Entry 4YHH (X-ray diffraction, 3.42 A resolution); this record covers chains A and Q of the 21 polymer chains in the assembly.

[Chain A]
Molecule: 16S ribosomal RNA
From: Thermus thermophilus HB8
Sequence (1507 nucleotides; numbered 3 to 1532 plus 19 insertion-coded residues; 42 numbers in that range are skipped by the numbering (no residue carries them; nothing is unmodelled there); the number before each row is that of its first residue; a row labelled like 190A-190L holds insertion residues (190A, then the next letters in order)):
     3 GUUGGAGAGU UUGAUCCUGG CUCAGGGUGA ACGCUGGCGG CGUGCCUAAG ACAUGCAAGU
    63 CGUGCGGG
    73 CCGCGGGGUU UU
    88 ACUCCG
    95 UGGUC
   101 AGCGGCGGAC GGGUGAGUAA CGCGUGGGU
  129A G
   130 ACCUACCCGG AAGAGGGGGA CAACCCGGGG AAACUCGGGC UAAUCCCCCA UGUGGACCCG
   190 C
190A-190L CCCUUGGGGUGU
   191 GUCCAAAGGG CUUU
   216 GCCCGCUUCC GGAUGGGCCC GCGUCCCAUC AGCUAGUUGG UGGGGUAAUG GCCCACCAAG
   276 GCGACGACGG GUAGCCGGUC UGAGAGGAUG GCCGGCCACA GGGGCACUGA GACACGGGCC
   336 CCACUCCUAC GGGAGGCAGC AGUUAGGAAU CUUCCGCAAU GGGCGCAAGC CUGACGGAGC
   396 GACGCCGCUU GGAGGAAGAA GCCCUUCGGG GUGUAAACUC CUGAA
   442 CCCGGGACGA AACCCCCGAC GA
   474 GGGGACUGAC GGUACCGGG
   494 GUAAUAGCGC CGGCCAACUC CGUGCCAGCA GCCGCGGUAA UACGGAGGGC GCGAGCGUUA
   554 CCCGGAUUCA CUGGGCGUAA AGGGCGUGUA GGCGGCCUGG GGCGUCCCAU GUGAAAGACC
   614 ACGGCUCAAC CGUGGGGGAG CGUGGGAUAC GCUCAGGCUA GACGGUGGGA GAGGGUGGUG
   674 GAAUUCCCGG AGUAGCGGUG AAAUGCGCAG AUACCGGGAG GAACGCCGAU GGCGAAGGCA
   734 GCCACCUGGU CCACCCGUGA CGCUGAGGCG CGAAAGCGUG GGGAGCAAAC CGGAUUAGAU
   794 ACCCGGGUAG UCCACGCCCU AAACGAUGCG CGCUAGGUCU CUGGGUCU
   848 CCUGGGGGCC GAAGCUAACG CGUUAAGCGC GCCGCCUGGG GAGUACGGCC GCAAGGCUGA
   908 AACUCAAAGG AAUUGACGGG GGCCCGCACA AGCGGUGGAG CAUGUGGUUU AAUUCGAAGC
   968 AACGCGAAGA ACCUUACCAG GCCUUGACAU GCUAGG
 1003A G
  1004 AACCCGGGUG AAAGCCUGGG GUGCCCC
1030A-1030D GCGA
  1031 GGGGAGCCCU AGCACAGGUG CUGCAUGGCC GUCGUCAGCU CGUGCCGUGA GGUGUUGGGU
  1091 UAAGUCCCGC AACGAGCGCA ACCCCCGCCG UUAGUUGCCA GCGGUUCGGC CGGGCACUCU
  1151 AACGGGACUG CCCGCGAAA
  1171 GCGGGAGGAA GGAGGGGACG ACGUCUGGUC AGCAUGGCCC UUACGGCCUG GGCGACACAC
  1231 GUGCUACAAU GCCCACUACA AAGCGAUGCC ACCCGGCAAC GGGGAGCUAA UCGCAAAAAG
  1291 GUGGGCCCAG UUCGGAUUGG GGUCUGCAAC CCGACCCCAU GAAGCCGGAA UCGCUAGUAA
  1351 UCGCGGAUCA G
 1361A C
  1362 CAUGCCGCGG UGAAUACGUU CCCGGGCCUU GUACACACCG CCCGUCACGC CAUGGGAGCG
  1422 GGCUCUACCC GAAGUCGCCG GG
  1446 AGCCUACGGG
  1459 CAGGCGCCGA GGGUAGGGCC CGUGACUGGG GCGAAGUCGU AACAAGGUAG CUGUACCGGA
  1519 AGGUGCGGCU GGAU
Bound ions: Mg2+ site 1 near G21 (its only coordinating residue here); Mg2+ site 2 near C48 (its only coordinating residue here); Mg2+ site 3 near A53 (its only coordinating residue here); Mg2+ site 4 near A195 (its only coordinating residue here); Mg2+ site 5 near G289 (its only coordinating residue here); Mg2+ site 6 near G297 (its only coordinating residue here); Mg2+ site 7: G299, G558; Mg2+ site 8: C307, C308; Mg2+ site 9 near A315 (its only coordinating residue here); Mg2+ site 10 near C352 (its only coordinating residue here); Mg2+ site 11: G450, A452; Mg2+ site 12: G506, A509, A510; 36 more Mg2+ sites not listed
Small-molecule neighbours: tigecycline (T1C): U531, A965, G966, U1052, G1053, C1054, A1055, C1195, U1196, G1197, G1198
From the paper describing this entry:
  - binding site for tigecycline: C1054, C1195, G1198
  - Mg2+ coordination: G966, C1054
  - conformationally variable residues: C1054
  - binding site for Mg2+: G966

[Chain Q]
Molecule: 30S ribosomal protein S17
From: Thermus thermophilus HB8
UniProtKB: Q5SHP7 (RS17_THET8); residue numbers follow UniProt; this construct covers 2-105
Amino-acid sequence (104 residues; row label = number of the first residue in the row):
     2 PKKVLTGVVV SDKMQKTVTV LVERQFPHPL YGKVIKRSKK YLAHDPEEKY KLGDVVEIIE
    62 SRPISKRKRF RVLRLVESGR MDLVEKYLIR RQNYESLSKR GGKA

[Chain A / chain Q interface]
Residue-residue contacts (101; chain A residue first):
  G127(A) with Pro2(Q), phosphate contact; Glu61(Q), hydrogen bond to the base
  G128(A) with Pro2(Q), phosphate contact; Lys3(Q), phosphate contact; Glu61(Q), sugar contact
  U129(A) with Lys3(Q), salt bridge to the phosphate
  A130(A) with Arg63(Q), salt bridge to the phosphate; Pro64(Q), base contact
  U190E(A) with Glu61(Q), base contact; Ser62(Q), hydrogen bond to the base; Arg63(Q), hydrogen bond to the base; Arg72(Q), base contact
  G190F(A) with Arg63(Q), hydrogen bond to the base
  C234(A) with Glu61(Q), base contact; Pro64(Q), sugar contact; Arg70(Q), phosphate contact
  C235(A) with Glu61(Q), base contact; Arg70(Q), salt bridge to the phosphate; Phe71(Q), sugar contact
  G236(A) with Lys4(Q), hydrogen bond to the sugar; Lys40(Q), salt bridge to the phosphate; Tyr42(Q), phosphate contact
  C237(A) with Arg25(Q), salt bridge to the phosphate; Lys40(Q), salt bridge to the phosphate; Tyr42(Q), hydrogen bond to the phosphate
  A246(A) with Leu98(Q), sugar contact; Ser99(Q), sugar contact
  G247(A) with Ser99(Q), phosphate contact; Lys100(Q), hydrogen bond to the phosphate; Arg101(Q), hydrogen bond to the phosphate
  U253(A) with Met15(Q), hydrogen bond to the sugar; Lys67(Q), salt bridge to the phosphate; Arg68(Q), sugar contact
  G254(A) with Met15(Q), sugar contact; Gln16(Q), hydrogen bond to the base; Thr18(Q), hydrogen bond to the sugar; Ser66(Q), hydrogen bond to the phosphate; Lys67(Q), hydrogen bond to the phosphate; Arg68(Q), hydrogen bond to the phosphate; Lys69(Q), phosphate contact
  G255(A) with Gln16(Q), sugar contact; Lys17(Q), hydrogen bond to the phosphate; Ile65(Q), phosphate contact; Ser66(Q), phosphate contact; Lys69(Q), salt bridge to the phosphate
  U256(A) with Lys17(Q), salt bridge to the phosphate
  U264(A) with Arg63(Q), sugar contact; Pro64(Q), hydrogen bond to the sugar
  G265(A) with Pro64(Q), sugar contact; Ile65(Q), phosphate contact; Ser66(Q), hydrogen bond to the sugar; Lys67(Q), sugar contact
  G266(A) with Lys67(Q), sugar contact
  C267(A) with Lys67(Q), salt bridge to the phosphate
  A273(A) with Gln16(Q), sugar contact
  G275(A) with Lys14(Q), salt bridge to the phosphate; Met15(Q), hydrogen bond to the sugar
  G276(A) with Ser12(Q), hydrogen bond to the phosphate; Met15(Q), sugar contact; Leu43(Q), phosphate contact; Arg68(Q), hydrogen bond to the sugar
  C277(A) with Thr20(Q), phosphate contact; Lys41(Q), salt bridge to the phosphate; Leu43(Q), phosphate contact; Arg68(Q), salt bridge to the phosphate
  G278(A) with Lys41(Q), salt bridge to the phosphate; Arg92(Q), salt bridge to the phosphate; Tyr95(Q), base contact
  A279(A) with Arg91(Q), salt bridge to the phosphate; Arg92(Q), salt bridge to the phosphate; Tyr95(Q), hydrogen bond to the phosphate; Leu98(Q), base contact
  C280(A) with Arg38(Q), base contact; Ser39(Q), hydrogen bond to the base
  A563(A) with Tyr32(Q), phosphate contact
  C564(A) with Leu31(Q), base contact; Tyr32(Q), sugar contact
  U582(A) with Ile90(Q), sugar contact; Asn94(Q), base contact
  A583(A) with Ile90(Q), sugar contact; Arg91(Q), sugar contact
  G584(A) with Lys87(Q), phosphate contact
  G585(A) with Lys34(Q), hydrogen bond to the sugar; Lys37(Q), salt bridge to the phosphate
  U598(A) with Pro28(Q), phosphate contact
  G635(A) with Pro2(Q), sugar contact
  U636(A) with Pro2(Q), phosphate contact
  C647(A) with Arg81(Q), salt bridge to the phosphate
  A759(A) with Leu98(Q), base contact
  G760(A) with Asn94(Q), hydrogen bond to the base; Ser97(Q), hydrogen bond to the base; Leu98(Q), hydrogen bond to the sugar
  G761(A) with Ser97(Q), sugar contact; Gly103(Q), phosphate contact
  C762(A) with Gly103(Q), phosphate contact; Lys104(Q), sugar contact; Ala105(Q), phosphate contact
  G763(A) with Ala105(Q), phosphate contact
  C879(A) with Lys34(Q), salt bridge to the phosphate
  G895(A) with Lys100(Q), hydrogen bond to the base
  C896(A) with Lys100(Q), sugar contact
Other interface residues (no listed pair), chain A (53 interface residues in all): G238, U252, C272, A300, C586, C596, G597, C897
Other interface residues (no listed pair), chain Q (52 interface residues in all): Gln26, Val35, Ile60

[Overview]
The interface between chain A and chain Q involves 53 residues on one side and 52 on the other, with 27
hydrogen bonds and 20 salt bridges. Among the polar pairs are G127(A)-Glu61(Q), U190E(A)-Ser62(Q) and
U190E(A)-Arg63(Q). From the paper: a binding site for tigecycline at C1054(A), C1195(A) and G1198(A); a
binding site for Mg2+ at G966(A).
Here chain A is 16S ribosomal RNA and chain Q is 30S ribosomal protein S17, both from Thermus thermophilus
HB8. Entry 4YHH (Crystal structure of the 30S ribosomal subunit from Thermus thermophilus in complex with
tigecycline) was determined by X-ray diffraction.
